PDB entry 7JSH | electron microscopy, 4.40 A resolution (low resolution: residue-level contacts below are approximate; hydrogen-bond / salt-bridge calls are withheld) | chains A and B of the 8 polymer chains in the assembly

[Chain A (and B)]
Name: Protein Rep68
Source organism: Adeno-associated virus - 2
Notes: EC 3.6.4.12; chain B of this document is another copy of the same molecule, construct and numbering; everything in this record applies to it too
UniProt: P03132 (REP68_AAV2S); residues 2-536 here = UniProt positions 2-536
Sequence (538 residues; each row starts with the number of its first residue; numbers below 1 keep their minus sign (Gly-1 is residue -1)):
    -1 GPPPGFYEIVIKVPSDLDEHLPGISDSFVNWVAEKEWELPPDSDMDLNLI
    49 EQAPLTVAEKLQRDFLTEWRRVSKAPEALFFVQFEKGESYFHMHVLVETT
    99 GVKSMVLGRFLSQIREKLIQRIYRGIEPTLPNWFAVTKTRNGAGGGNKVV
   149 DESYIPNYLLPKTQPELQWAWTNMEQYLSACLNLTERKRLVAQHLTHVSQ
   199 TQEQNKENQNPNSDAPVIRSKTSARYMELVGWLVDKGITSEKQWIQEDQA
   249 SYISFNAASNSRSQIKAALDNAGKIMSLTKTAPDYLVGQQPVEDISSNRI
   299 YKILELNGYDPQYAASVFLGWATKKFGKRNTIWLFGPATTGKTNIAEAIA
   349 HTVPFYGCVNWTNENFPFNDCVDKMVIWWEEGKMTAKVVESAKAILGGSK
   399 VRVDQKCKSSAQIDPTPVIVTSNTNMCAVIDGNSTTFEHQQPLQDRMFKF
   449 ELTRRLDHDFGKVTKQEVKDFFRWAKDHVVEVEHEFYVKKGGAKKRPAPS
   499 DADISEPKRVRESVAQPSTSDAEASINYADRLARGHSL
Unresolved in the structure: -1 to 218, 491-536
Construct notes: expression tag (-1 to 1); conflict Glu17 (Gly in P03132); engineered mutation Ser151 (Cys in P03132)
Curated features (UniProtKB/Swiss-Prot):
  - motif: His90 to His92 (RCR-2), Tyr156 to Lys160 (RCR-3)
  - active site: Tyr156 (For nuclease activity)
  - binding site (a divalent metal cation): Glu83, His90, His92
  - binding site (ATP): Gly334 to Thr341
From the paper describing this entry:
  - mutagenesis - R107A: decreased binding to ssDNA (citing earlier work)
  - mutagenesis - R260A: decreased catalytic activity

[How chain A and chain B interact]
Residue-residue contacts (3):
  Asn254(A) with Gln262(B)
  Ala255(A) with Thr220(B); Ser221(B)
Interface residues without a listed pair, chain A (3 interface residues in all): Asp457
Interface residues without a listed pair, chain B (4 interface residues in all): Phe324

[In short]
3 residues of chain A face 4 of chain B across their interface. Curated annotation (UniProt) lists active-site
residue Tyr156(A), 3 divalent metal cation-binding residues and 8 ATP-binding residues on chain A. From the
paper: R107A of chain A reduces binding to ssDNA; R260A of chain A reduces catalytic activity.
Chain A and chain B are both Protein Rep68 (Adeno-associated virus - 2); the structure, Adeno-Associated Virus
2 Rep68 HD Heptamer-ssAAVS1 with ATPgS, was determined by electron microscopy (same publication as 7JSF, 7JSI,
6XB8, 7JSE and 7JSG).
